PDB entry 4RSW | X-ray diffraction, 1.90 A resolution | chains A and B

== Chain A (and B) ==
Name: HopA1
Organism: Pseudomonas syringae pv. syringae
Notes: chain B of this document is another copy of the same molecule, construct and numbering; everything in this record applies to it too
UniProtKB: Q83YM3 (Q83YM3_PSESY); residues 120-374 here = UniProt positions 120-374
Chain sequence (255 residues; numbered 120 to 374; the number before each row is that of its first residue):
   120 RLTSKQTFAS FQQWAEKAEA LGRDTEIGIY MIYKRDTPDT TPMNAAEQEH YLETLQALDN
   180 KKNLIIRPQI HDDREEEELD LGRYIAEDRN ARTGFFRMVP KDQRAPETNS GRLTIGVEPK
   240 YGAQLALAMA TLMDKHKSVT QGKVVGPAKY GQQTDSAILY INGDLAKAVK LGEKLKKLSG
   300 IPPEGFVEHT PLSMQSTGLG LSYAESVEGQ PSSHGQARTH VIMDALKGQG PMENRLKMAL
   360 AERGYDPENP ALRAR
Modified residues: Mse-150, Mse-162, Mse-217, Mse-248, Mse-252, Mse-313, Mse-342, Mse-351, Mse-357 (selenomethionine; parent Met)

== How chain A and chain B interact ==
Residue-residue contacts (67):
  Lys-136(A) / Ile-189(B)  hydrogen bond (side chain-backbone)
  Lys-136(A) / Asp-192(B)  salt bridge
  Ala-139(A) / Asp-192(B)
  Leu-140(A) / Gln-188(B)
  Leu-140(A) / Ile-189(B)
  Leu-140(A) / Asp-191(B)
  Leu-140(A) / Asp-192(B)
  Arg-142(A) / Gln-188(B)  hydrogen bond (side chain-backbone)
  Arg-142(A) / Asp-191(B)  salt bridge
  Thr-144(A) / Ser-332(B)
  Thr-144(A) / Gln-335(B)  hydrogen bond
  Glu-145(A) / Glu-145(B)
  Glu-145(A) / Ile-146(B)
  Ile-146(A) / Glu-145(B)
  Ile-146(A) / Ile-146(B)  hydrophobic
  Ile-146(A) / Tyr-149(B)  hydrophobic
  Ile-146(A) / His-333(B)
  Ile-146(A) / Gln-335(B)
  Gly-147(A) / His-333(B)
  Tyr-149(A) / Ile-146(B)  hydrophobic
  Tyr-149(A) / Mse-150(B)  hydrophobic
  Mse-150(A) / Tyr-149(B)  hydrophobic
  Mse-150(A) / Mse-150(B)  hydrophobic
  Mse-150(A) / His-333(B)
  Lys-153(A) / Arg-154(B)
  Arg-154(A) / Lys-153(B)
  Arg-154(A) / Gln-188(B)
  Arg-154(A) / Asn-209(B)
  Arg-154(A) / Phe-214(B)
  Arg-154(A) / His-333(B)
  Asp-155(A) / Asn-209(B)
  Thr-156(A) / Arg-208(B)
  Thr-156(A) / Asn-209(B)  hydrogen bond (backbone-side chain)
  Thr-156(A) / Thr-212(B)  hydrogen bond
  Asp-158(A) / Arg-208(B)  salt bridge
  Thr-159(A) / Arg-208(B)  hydrogen bond (backbone-side chain)
  Gln-188(A) / Arg-142(B)  hydrogen bond (backbone-side chain)
  Gln-188(A) / Arg-154(B)
  Ile-189(A) / Lys-136(B)  hydrogen bond (backbone-side chain)
  Ile-189(A) / Leu-140(B)
  Asp-191(A) / Leu-140(B)
  Asp-191(A) / Arg-142(B)  salt bridge
  Asp-192(A) / Lys-136(B)  salt bridge
  Asp-192(A) / Ala-139(B)
  Asp-192(A) / Leu-140(B)
  Arg-208(A) / Asp-158(B)  salt bridge
  Arg-208(A) / Thr-159(B)  hydrogen bond (side chain-backbone)
  Asn-209(A) / Arg-154(B)
  Asn-209(A) / Asp-155(B)
  Asn-209(A) / Thr-156(B)  hydrogen bond (side chain-backbone)
  Thr-212(A) / Thr-156(B)  hydrogen bond
  Thr-212(A) / Gln-271(B)
  Phe-214(A) / Arg-154(B)
  Ala-267(A) / Gln-271(B)
  Lys-268(A) / Lys-268(B)
  Lys-268(A) / Gln-271(B)
  Lys-268(A) / Gln-272(B)  hydrogen bond
  Gln-271(A) / Thr-212(B)
  Gln-271(A) / Ala-267(B)
  Gln-271(A) / Lys-268(B)  hydrogen bond (backbone-side chain)
  Gln-272(A) / Lys-268(B)  hydrogen bond
  Ser-332(A) / Thr-144(B)
  His-333(A) / Gly-147(B)
  His-333(A) / Mse-150(B)
  His-333(A) / Arg-154(B)  hydrogen bond
  Gln-335(A) / Thr-144(B)  hydrogen bond
  Gln-335(A) / Ile-146(B)
Also at the interface, not in a pair above, chain A (35 interface residues in all): Pro-157, Arg-216, Pro-330, Thr-338
Also at the interface, not in a pair above, chain B (35 interface residues in all): Pro-157, His-190, Arg-216, Pro-330

== Summary ==
Chain A and chain B each contribute 35 residues to their interface, with 16 hydrogen bonds and 6 salt bridges.
Among the polar pairs are Lys-136(A)/Asp-192(B), Arg-142(A)/Asp-191(B) and Asp-158(A)/Arg-208(B).
Both chains are HopA1 (Pseudomonas syringae pv. syringae). Entry 4RSW (The structure of the effector protein
from Pseudomonas syringae pv. syringae strain 61) was determined by X-ray diffraction together with 4RSX from
the same study.
